Entry 8DEU (electron microscopy, 2.95 A resolution); this record covers chains B and D of the 4 polymer chains in the assembly.

[Chain B]
Molecule: Efflux pump membrane transporter
Source organism: Neisseria gonorrhoeae
UniProt: A0A6V7GUB3 (A0A6V7GUB3_NEIGO); numbering as in UniProt (aligned over 1-1067)
Amino-acid sequence (1067 residues; row label = number of the first residue in the row):
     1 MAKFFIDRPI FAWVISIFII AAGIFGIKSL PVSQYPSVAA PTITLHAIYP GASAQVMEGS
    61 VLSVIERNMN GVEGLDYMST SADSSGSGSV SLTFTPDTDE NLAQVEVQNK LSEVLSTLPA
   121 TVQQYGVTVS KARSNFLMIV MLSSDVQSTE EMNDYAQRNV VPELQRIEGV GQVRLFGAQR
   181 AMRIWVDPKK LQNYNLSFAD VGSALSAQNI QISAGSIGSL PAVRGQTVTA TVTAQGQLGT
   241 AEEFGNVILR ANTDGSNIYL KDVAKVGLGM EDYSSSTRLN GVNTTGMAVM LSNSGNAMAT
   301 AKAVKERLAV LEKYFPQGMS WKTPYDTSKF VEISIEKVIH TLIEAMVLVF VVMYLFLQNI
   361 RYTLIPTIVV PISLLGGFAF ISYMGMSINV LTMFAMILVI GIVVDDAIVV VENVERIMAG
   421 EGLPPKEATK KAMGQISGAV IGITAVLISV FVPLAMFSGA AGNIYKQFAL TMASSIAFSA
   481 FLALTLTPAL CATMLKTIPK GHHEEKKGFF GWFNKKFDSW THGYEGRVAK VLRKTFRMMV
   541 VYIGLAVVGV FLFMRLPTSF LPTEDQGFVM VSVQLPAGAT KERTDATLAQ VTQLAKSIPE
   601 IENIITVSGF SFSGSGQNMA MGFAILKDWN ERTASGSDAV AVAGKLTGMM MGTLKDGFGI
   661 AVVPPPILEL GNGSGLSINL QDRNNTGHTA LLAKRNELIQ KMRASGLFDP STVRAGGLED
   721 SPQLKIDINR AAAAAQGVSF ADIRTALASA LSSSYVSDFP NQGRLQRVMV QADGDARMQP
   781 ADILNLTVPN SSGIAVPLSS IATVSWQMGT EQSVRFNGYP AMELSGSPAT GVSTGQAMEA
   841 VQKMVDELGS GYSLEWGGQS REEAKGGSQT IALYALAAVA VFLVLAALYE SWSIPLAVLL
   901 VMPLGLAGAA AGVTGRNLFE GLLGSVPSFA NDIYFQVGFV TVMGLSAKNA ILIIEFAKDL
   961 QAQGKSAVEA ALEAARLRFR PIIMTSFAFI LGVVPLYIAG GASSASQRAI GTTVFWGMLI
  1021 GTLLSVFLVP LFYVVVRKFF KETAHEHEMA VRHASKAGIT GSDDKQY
Unresolved in the structure: 1041-1067
Construct notes: conflict Val738 (Ile in A0A6V7GUB3), Ser752 (Gly in A0A6V7GUB3), Ser757 (Asn in A0A6V7GUB3), 22 further conflict positions vs the reference (A0A6V7GUB3) not listed
Small-molecule neighbours:
  - phosphatidylethanolamine (PTY), molecule 1: Met1, Phe4, Phe5, Phe11, Ile15, Phe481
  - phosphatidylethanolamine (PTY), molecule 2: Phe4, Arg8, Phe11, Ile15, Phe18
  - phosphatidylethanolamine (PTY), molecule 3: Trp13, Ile17, Ile20, Ala21, Ile24, Phe25
  - phosphatidylethanolamine (PTY), molecule 4: Phe18, Ile19, Ala22, Gly376, Ala379, Phe380, Tyr383, Met384, Leu470, Ala473, Ser474, Ala477, Phe478, Phe481
  - phosphatidylethanolamine (PTY), molecule 5: Ile27, Lys28, Leu30, Val32, Asn296, Met298, Ile335, Val338, Ile339, Leu342, Pro371, Leu374, Leu375, Phe378, Ile388, Met393
  - phosphatidylethanolamine (PTY), molecule 6: Gly438, Ile441, Gly442, Val884, Ala887, Leu888
  - phosphatidylethanolamine (PTY), molecule 7: Ala878, Val879, Phe882, Leu883, Trp892, Ser893, Leu896, Leu899, Phe1040
Reported in the primary citation:
  - binding site for CASP peptide (chain D): Phe136, Ile139, Met141, Arg174, Phe176, Ser275, Thr277, Ala288, Met290, Tyr325, Phe568, Ile605, Val607, Phe610, Phe612, Phe623, Ile625, Leu668

[Chain D]
Molecule: CASP peptide
Source organism: Neisseria gonorrhoeae
Amino-acid sequence (9 residues; numbered 120 to 128; the number before each row is that of its first residue):
   120 CTNEDGKPC
Disulfide bonds: Cys120-Cys128

[How chain B and chain D interact]
Contacting residue pairs (32):
  Ser87(B) with Glu123(D)
  Phe136(B) with Lys126(D); Pro127(D), hydrophobic
  Arg174(B) with Asn122(D), hydrogen bond (side chain-backbone); Asp124(D), salt bridge
  Phe176(B) with Cys120(D); Thr121(D); Asp124(D); Lys126(D)
  Gly177(B) with Asn122(D), hydrogen bond (backbone-side chain)
  Ala178(B) with Asn122(D)
  Ser275(B) with Thr121(D), hydrogen bond; Asn122(D)
  Thr277(B) with Thr121(D)
  Ala288(B) with Lys126(D)
  Met290(B) with Lys126(D)
  Tyr325(B) with Pro127(D), hydrophobic; Cys128(D)
  Phe568(B) with Pro127(D); Cys128(D)
  Val607(B) with Cys120(D); Thr121(D)
  Phe610(B) with Glu123(D); Gly125(D)
  Phe612(B) with Gly125(D)
  Phe623(B) with Cys120(D), hydrophobic; Gly125(D); Lys126(D); Pro127(D); Cys128(D)
  Ile625(B) with Cys128(D)
  Leu668(B) with Pro127(D), hydrophobic
Also at the interface, not in a pair above, chain B (23 interface residues in all): Ile139, Met141, Asp272, Ser276, Ile605

[In short]
23 residues of chain B face 9 of chain D across their interface, with 3 hydrogen bonds and 1 salt bridge.
Polar pairs include Arg174(B)-Asp124(D), Arg174(B)-Asn122(D) and Gly177(B)-Asn122(D). Chain B binds 7 copies
of phosphatidylethanolamine. The paper reports a binding site for CASP peptide (chain D) at Phe136(B),
Ile139(B) and Met141(B) among others.
Here chain B is Efflux pump membrane transporter and chain D is CASP peptide, both from Neisseria gonorrhoeae.
Entry 8DEU (Cryo-electron microscopy structure of Neisseria gonorrhoeae multidrug efflux pump MtrD with CASP
peptide complex) was determined by electron microscopy, deposited together with 8DEV and 8DEW.
